1DEH - chains A and B; structure by X-ray diffraction, 2.20 A resolution.

[Chain A (and B)]
Protein: Human BETA1 alcohol dehydrogenase
From: Homo sapiens
Notes: EC 1.1.1.1; chain B of this document is another copy of the same molecule, construct and numbering; everything in this record applies to it too
UniProtKB: P00325 (ADHB_HUMAN); residue numbers follow UniProt; this construct covers 1-374
Chain sequence (374 residues; numbered 1 to 374; the number before each row is that of its first residue):
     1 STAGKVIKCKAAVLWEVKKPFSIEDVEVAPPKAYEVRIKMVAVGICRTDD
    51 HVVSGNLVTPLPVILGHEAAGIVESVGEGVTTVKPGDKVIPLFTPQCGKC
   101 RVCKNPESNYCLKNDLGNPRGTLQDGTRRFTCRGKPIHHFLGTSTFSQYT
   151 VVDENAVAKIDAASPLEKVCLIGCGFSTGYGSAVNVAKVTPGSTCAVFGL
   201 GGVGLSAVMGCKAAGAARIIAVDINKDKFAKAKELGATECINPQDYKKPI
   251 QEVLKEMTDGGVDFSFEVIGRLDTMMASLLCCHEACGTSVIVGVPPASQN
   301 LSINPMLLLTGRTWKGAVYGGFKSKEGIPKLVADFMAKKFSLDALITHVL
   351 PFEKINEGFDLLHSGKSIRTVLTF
Bound ions: Zn2+ site 1: Cys46, His67, Cys174 (together with 4-iodopyrazole); Zn2+ site 2: Cys97, Cys100, Cys103, Cys111
Ligand contacts: NAD / 4-iodopyrazole: Cys46, Arg47, Thr48, His51, His67, Phe93, Leu116, Leu141, Cys174, Thr178, Gly199, Leu200, Gly201, Gly202, Val203, Gly204, Val222, Asp223, Ile224, Asn225, Lys228, Val268, Ile269, Gly270, Arg271, Thr274, Val292, Gly293, Val294, Ala317, Val318, Tyr319, Leu362, Ile368, Arg369

[Interface between chain A and chain B]
Contacting residue pairs - 77 pairs, chain A then chain B:
  Arg101(A) - Thr258(B)  hydrogen bond (side chain-backbone)
  Arg101(A) - Asp259(B)  hydrogen bond (side chain-backbone)
  Arg101(A) - Gly261(B)  hydrogen bond (side chain-backbone)
  Arg101(A) - Asp263(B)  salt bridge
  Arg101(A) - His283(B)
  Val102(A) - His283(B)
  Val102(A) - Ala285(B)  hydrophobic
  Asn105(A) - Cys286(B)
  Ser108(A) - Ala285(B)
  Ser108(A) - Cys286(B)
  Tyr110(A) - Glu284(B)
  Tyr110(A) - Ala285(B)  hydrophobic
  Tyr110(A) - Thr310(B)
  Thr258(A) - Arg101(B)  hydrogen bond (backbone-side chain)
  Asp259(A) - Arg101(B)  hydrogen bond (backbone-side chain)
  Gly261(A) - Arg101(B)  hydrogen bond (backbone-side chain)
  Val262(A) - Arg101(B)
  Asp263(A) - Arg101(B)  salt bridge
  Leu272(A) - Pro305(B)  hydrophobic
  Met275(A) - Pro305(B)  hydrophobic
  His283(A) - Arg101(B)
  His283(A) - Val102(B)
  Glu284(A) - Tyr110(B)
  Ala285(A) - Ser108(B)
  Ala285(A) - Tyr110(B)  hydrophobic
  Cys286(A) - Ser108(B)
  Ile291(A) - Leu309(B)
  Val292(A) - Leu309(B)
  Gly293(A) - Leu309(B)
  Pro295(A) - Pro305(B)  hydrophobic
  Pro295(A) - Leu309(B)
  Gln299(A) - Asn304(B)
  Gln299(A) - Pro305(B)
  Asn300(A) - Ile303(B)  hydrogen bond (side chain-backbone)
  Asn300(A) - Asn304(B)
  Leu301(A) - Leu301(B)
  Leu301(A) - Ser302(B)
  Leu301(A) - Ile303(B)  hydrogen bond (backbone-backbone)
  Leu301(A) - Pro305(B)  hydrophobic
  Ser302(A) - Asn300(B)
  Ser302(A) - Leu301(B)
  Ile303(A) - Asn300(B)
  Ile303(A) - Leu301(B)  hydrogen bond (backbone-backbone)
  Ile303(A) - Trp314(B)  hydrophobic
  Asn304(A) - Gln299(B)
  Asn304(A) - Asn300(B)
  Pro305(A) - Leu272(B)  hydrophobic
  Pro305(A) - Met275(B)  hydrophobic
  Pro305(A) - Gln299(B)
  Met306(A) - Pro295(B)  hydrophobic
  Leu308(A) - Trp314(B)  hydrophobic
  Leu308(A) - Gly316(B)
  Leu309(A) - Ile291(B)
  Leu309(A) - Val292(B)
  Leu309(A) - Gly293(B)
  Leu309(A) - Pro295(B)
  Leu309(A) - Gly316(B)
  Leu309(A) - Ala317(B)  hydrogen bond (backbone-backbone)
  Leu309(A) - Val318(B)  hydrogen bond (backbone-backbone)
  Thr310(A) - Tyr110(B)
  Gly311(A) - Gly316(B)
  Arg312(A) - Lys315(B)
  Arg312(A) - Gly316(B)
  Thr313(A) - Thr313(B)
  Thr313(A) - Trp314(B)
  Thr313(A) - Lys315(B)
  Trp314(A) - Leu308(B)  hydrophobic
  Trp314(A) - Thr313(B)
  Trp314(A) - Trp314(B)  hydrogen bond (backbone-backbone)
  Lys315(A) - Arg312(B)
  Lys315(A) - Thr313(B)
  Gly316(A) - Leu308(B)  hydrogen bond (backbone-backbone)
  Gly316(A) - Leu309(B)
  Gly316(A) - Gly311(B)
  Gly316(A) - Arg312(B)
  Ala317(A) - Leu309(B)  hydrogen bond (backbone-backbone)
  Val318(A) - Leu309(B)
Interface residues without a listed pair, chain A (42 interface residues in all): Gly260, Val294, Ser298
Interface residues without a listed pair, chain B (42 interface residues in all): Asn105, Leu112, Gly260, Val262, Val294, Met306

[Summary]
Chain A and chain B each contribute 42 residues to their interface; the contacts include 14 hydrogen bonds and
2 salt bridges. Among the polar pairs are Arg101(A)-Asp263(B), Arg101(A)-Thr258(B) and Arg101(A)-Asp259(B).
Bound to chain A: NAD / 4-iodopyrazole.
Chain A and chain B are both Human BETA1 alcohol dehydrogenase (Homo sapiens); the structure, Crystallization
of human BETA1 alcohol dehydrogenase (15 Mg/ml) in 50 mm sodium phosphate (ph 7.5), 2.0 ..., was determined by
X-ray diffraction (same publication as 1HTB).
